Entry 7PAQ (electron microscopy, 8.90 A resolution (very low resolution: no residue pairs are listed; an interface is given only as per-side residue counts)); this record covers chains C and 5 of the 56 polymer chains in the assembly.

Chain C:
Molecule: 30S ribosomal protein S4
Organism: Mycoplasma pneumoniae M129
UniProtKB: P46775 (RS4_MYCPN); residues 1-205 here = UniProt positions 1-205
Amino-acid sequence (205 residues; numbered 1 to 205; the number before each row is that of its first residue):
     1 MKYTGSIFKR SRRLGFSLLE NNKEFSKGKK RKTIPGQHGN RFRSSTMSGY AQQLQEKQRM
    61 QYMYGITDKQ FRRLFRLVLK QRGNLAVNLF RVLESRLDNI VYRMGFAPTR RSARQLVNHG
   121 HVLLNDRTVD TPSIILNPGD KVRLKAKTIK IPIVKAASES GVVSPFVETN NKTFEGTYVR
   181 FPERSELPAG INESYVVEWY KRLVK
Unresolved in the structure: 204-205

Chain 5:
Molecule: 16S ribosomal RNA
Organism: Mycoplasma pneumoniae M129
Sequence (1520 nucleotides; each row starts with the number of its first residue):
     1 UUUUUCUGAG AGUUUGAUCC UGGCUCAGGA UUAACGCUGG CGGCAUGCCU AAUACAUGCA
    61 AGUCGAUCGA AAGUAGUAAU ACUUUAGAGG CGAACGGGUG AGUAACACGU AUCCAAUCUA
   121 CCUUAUAAUG GGGGAUAACU AGUUGAAAGA CUAGCUAAUA CCGCAUAAGA ACUUUGGUUC
   181 GCAUGAAUCA AAGUUGAAAG GACCUGCAAG GGUUCGUUAU UUGAUGAGGG UGCGCCAUAU
   241 CAGCUAGUUG GUGGGGUAAC GGCCUACCAA GGCAAUGACG UGUAGCUAUG CUGAGAAGUA
   301 GAAUAGCCAC AAUGGGACUG AGACACGGCC CAUACUCCUA CGGGAGGCAG CAGUAGGGAA
   361 UUUUUCACAA UGAGCGAAAG CUUGAUGGAG CAAUGCCGCG UGAACGAUGA AGGUCUUUAA
   421 GAUUGUAAAG UUCUUUUAUU UGGGAAGAAU GACUUUAGCA GGUAAUGGCU AGAGUUUGAC
   481 UGUACCAUUU UGAAUAAGUG ACGACUAACU AUGUGCCAGC AGUCGCGGUA AUACAUAGGU
   541 CGCAAGCGUU AUCCGGAUUU AUUGGGCGUA AAGCAAGCGC AGGCGGAUUG AAAAGUCUGG
   601 UGUUAAAGGC AGCUGCUUAA CAGUUGUAUG CAUUGGAAAC UAUUAAUCUA GAGUGUGGUA
   661 GGGAGUUUUG GAAUUUCAUG UGGAGCGGUG AAAUGCGUAG AUAUAUGAAG GAACACCAGU
   721 GGCGAAGGCG AAAACUUAGG CCAUUACUGA CGCUUAGGCU UGAAAGUGUG GGGAGCAAAU
   781 AGGAUUAGAU ACCCUAGUAG UCCACACCGU AAACGAUAGA UACUAGCUGU CGGGGCGAUC
   841 CCCUCGGUAG UGAAGUUAAC ACAUUAAGUA UCUCGCCUGG GUAGUACAUU CGCAAGAAUG
   901 AAACUCAAAC GGAAUUGACG GGGACCCGCA CAAGUGGUGG AGCAUGUUGC UUAAUUCGAC
   961 GGUACACGAA AAACCUUACC UAGACUUGAC AUCCUUGGCA AAGUUAUGGA AACAUAAUGG
  1021 AGGUUAACCG AGUGACAGGU GGUGCAUGGU UGUCGUCAGC UCGUGUCGUG AGAUGUUGGG
  1081 UUAAGUCCCG CAACGAGCGC AACCCUUAUC GUUAGUUACA UUGUCUAGCG AGACUGCUAA
  1141 UGCAAAUUGG AGGAAGGAAG GGAUGACGUC AAAUCAUCAU GCCCCUUAUG UCUAGGGCUG
  1201 CAAACGUGCU ACAAUGGCCA AUACAAACAG UCGCCAGCUU GUAAAAGUGA GCAAAUCUGU
  1261 AAAGUUGGUC UCAGUUCGGA UUGAGGGCUG CAAUUCGUCC UCAUGAAGUC GGAAUCACUA
  1321 GUAAUCGCGA AUCAGCUAUG UCGCGGUGAA UACGUUCUCG GGUCUUGUAC ACACCGCCCG
  1381 UCAAACUAUG AAAGCUGGUA AUAUUUAAAA ACGUGUUGCU AACCAUUAGG AAGCGCAUGU
  1441 CAAGGAUAGC ACCGGUGAUU GGAGUUAAGU CGUAACAAGG UACCCCUACG AGAACGUGGG
  1501 GGUGGAUCAC CUCCUUUCUA
Unresolved in the structure: 1-4, 181-184, 1020-1027, 1510-1520

Interface between chain C and chain 5:
At this resolution (9 A) residue pairs are not listed: 71 residues of chain C and 58 of chain 5 lie at the interface.

Summary:
The interface between chain C and chain 5 involves 71 residues on one side and 58 on the other.
Here chain C is 30S ribosomal protein S4 and chain 5 is 16S ribosomal RNA, both from Mycoplasma pneumoniae
M129. Entry 7PAQ (70S ribosome with EF-G, A/P- and P/E-site tRNAs in Mycoplasma pneumoniae cells) was
determined by electron microscopy, deposited together with 7OOC, 7OOD, 7P6Z, 7PAH, 7PAI, 7PAJ and 23 further
entries.
